1SUQ - chains A and B; structure by X-ray diffraction, 3.00 A resolution.

== Chain A ==
Name: Reverse transcriptase
From: Human immunodeficiency virus 1
Notes: EC 2.7.7.49; fragment: p66 subunit
Reference sequence: P03366 (POL_HV1B1); residues 1-560 here correspond to UniProt positions 168-727 (UniProt number = residue number + 167)
Amino-acid sequence (560 residues; each row starts with the number of its first residue):
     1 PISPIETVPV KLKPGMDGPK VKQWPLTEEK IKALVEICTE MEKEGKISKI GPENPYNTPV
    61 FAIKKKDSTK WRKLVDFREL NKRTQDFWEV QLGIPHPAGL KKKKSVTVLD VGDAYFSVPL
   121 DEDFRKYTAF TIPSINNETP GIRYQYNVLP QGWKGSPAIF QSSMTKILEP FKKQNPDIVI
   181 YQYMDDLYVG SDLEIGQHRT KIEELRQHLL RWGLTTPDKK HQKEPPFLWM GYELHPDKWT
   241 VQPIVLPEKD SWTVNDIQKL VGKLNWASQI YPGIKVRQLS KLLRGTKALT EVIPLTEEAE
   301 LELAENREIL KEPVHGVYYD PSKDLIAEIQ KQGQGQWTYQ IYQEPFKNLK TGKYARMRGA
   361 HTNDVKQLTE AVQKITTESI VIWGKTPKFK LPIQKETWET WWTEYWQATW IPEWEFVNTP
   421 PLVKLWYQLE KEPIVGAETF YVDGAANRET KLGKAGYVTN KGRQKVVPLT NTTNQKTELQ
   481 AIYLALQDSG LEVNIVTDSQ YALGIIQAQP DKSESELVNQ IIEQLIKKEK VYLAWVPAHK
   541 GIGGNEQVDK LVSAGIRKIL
Not modelled in the structure: 553-560
Differences from the reference sequence: engineered mutation Ser280 (Cys447 in P03366)
Bound ions: Mg2+: Asp443, Asp498, Asn545
Small-molecule neighbours: 185 ((6-[4-(aminomethyl)-2,6-dimethylphenoxy]-2-{[4-(aminomethyl)phenyl]amino}-5-bromopyrimidin-4-yl)methanol): Pro95, Leu100, Lys101, Lys103, Val106, Val179, Tyr181, Tyr188, Val189, Gly190, Phe227, Trp229, Leu234, His235, Pro236, Tyr318

== Chain B ==
Name: Reverse transcriptase
From: Human immunodeficiency virus 1
Notes: EC 2.7.7.49; fragment: p51 subunit
Reference sequence: P03366 (POL_HV1B1); residues 1-430 here correspond to UniProt positions 168-597 (UniProt number = residue number + 167)
Amino-acid sequence (430 residues; numbered 1 to 430; the number before each row is that of its first residue):
     1 PISPIETVPV KLKPGMDGPK VKQWPLTEEK IKALVEICTE MEKEGKISKI GPENPYNTPV
    61 FAIKKKDSTK WRKLVDFREL NKRTQDFWEV QLGIPHPAGL KKKKSVTVLD VGDAYFSVPL
   121 DEDFRKYTAF TIPSINNETP GIRYQYNVLP QGWKGSPAIF QSSMTKILEP FKKQNPDIVI
   181 YQYMDDLYVG SDLEIGQHRT KIEELRQHLL RWGLTTPDKK HQKEPPFLWM GYELHPDKWT
   241 VQPIVLPEKD SWTVNDIQKL VGKLNWASQI YPGIKVRQLS KLLRGTKALT EVIPLTEEAE
   301 LELAENREIL KEPVHGVYYD PSKDLIAEIQ KQGQGQWTYQ IYQEPFKNLK TGKYARMRGA
   361 HTNDVKQLTE AVQKITTESI VIWGKTPKFK LPIQKETWET WWTEYWQATW IPEWEFVNTP
   421 PLVKLWYQLE
Not modelled in the structure: 428-430
Differences from the reference sequence: engineered mutation Ser280 (Cys447 in P03366)

== Chain A / chain B interface ==
Contacting residue pairs (85; chain A residue first):
  Val8(A) with Pro52(B); Glu53(B)
  Pro9(A) with Glu53(B)
  Gln85(A) with Glu53(B)
  Asp86(A) with Lys20(B), salt bridge; Pro55(B)
  Phe87(A) with Pro52(B); Pro55(B)
  Trp88(A) with Pro52(B), hydrogen bond (backbone-backbone); Asn54(B); Pro55(B); Tyr56(B); Asn57(B); Arg143(B)
  Gly93(A) with Asn137(B)
  Ile94(A) with Asn137(B)
  Pro95(A) with Asn136(B)
  His96(A) with Asn136(B), hydrogen bond (backbone-side chain)
  Gly99(A) with Glu138(B)
  Ser162(A) with Pro52(B)
  Thr165(A) with Pro140(B)
  Tyr181(A) with Glu138(B)
  Lys366(A) with Gln394(B)
  Glu370(A) with Gln394(B)
  Gln373(A) with Gln394(B); Glu396(B); Thr397(B), hydrogen bond; Thr400(B), hydrogen bond
  Thr376(A) with Trp401(B)
  Ile380(A) with Leu26(B)
  Val381(A) with Pro25(B), hydrophobic; Asn136(B), hydrogen bond (backbone-backbone)
  Ile382(A) with Ile135(B); Asn136(B), hydrogen bond (backbone-side chain)
  Trp383(A) with Ile135(B)
  Gly384(A) with Thr27(B); Glu28(B), hydrogen bond (backbone-backbone); Ile135(B)
  Lys385(A) with Glu28(B), salt bridge
  Trp402(A) with Lys331(B), hydrogen bond (backbone-side chain)
  Tyr405(A) with Lys331(B)
  Trp406(A) with Lys331(B); Val417(B); Asn418(B); Thr419(B); Pro420(B)
  Gln407(A) with Lys331(B); Pro392(B); Ile393(B); Gln394(B), hydrogen bond (side chain-backbone)
  Ala408(A) with Trp337(B), hydrophobic; Asp364(B); Pro392(B), hydrogen bond (backbone-backbone); Ile393(B)
  Thr409(A) with Asp364(B); Val365(B)
  Trp410(A) with Asn363(B); Val365(B), hydrophobic; Trp401(B); Tyr405(B)
  Pro412(A) with Trp401(B), hydrophobic
  Pro433(A) with Asn255(B)
  Ile434(A) with Thr290(B), hydrogen bond (backbone-side chain)
  Val435(A) with Thr290(B), hydrogen bond (backbone-side chain)
  Thr439(A) with Lys287(B); Ala288(B); Leu289(B), hydrogen bond (side chain-backbone)
  Tyr441(A) with Gly285(B); Thr286(B); Lys287(B), hydrogen bond (side chain-backbone); Leu289(B)
  Asn460(A) with Thr286(B); Ala288(B)
  Asn494(A) with Leu289(B)
  Val496(A) with Gln258(B)
  Tyr532(A) with Asn255(B), hydrogen bond; Lys259(B)
  Ala534(A) with Gln258(B)
  Pro537(A) with Asn265(B)
  Lys540(A) with Asn265(B)
  Gly541(A) with Ser280(B)
  Ile542(A) with Leu283(B); Arg284(B); Gly285(B)
  Gly543(A) with Arg284(B), hydrogen bond (backbone-backbone)
Also at the interface, not in a pair above, chain A (59 interface residues in all): Leu100, Ala158, Ile159, Lys172, Thr377, Thr386, Glu432, Gly436, Val458, Thr459, Trp535, Val536
Also at the interface, not in a pair above, chain B (53 interface residues in all): Gly51, Thr131, Thr139, Val254, Arg277, Leu422

== In short ==
59 residues of chain A face 53 of chain B across their interface, with 16 hydrogen bonds and 2 salt bridges.
Polar contacts include Asp86(A)-Lys20(B), Lys385(A)-Glu28(B) and His96(A)-Asn136(B). Bound to chain A:
compound 185. Asp443(A), Asp498(A) and Asn545(A) coordinate Mg2+.
Here chain A is Reverse transcriptase and chain B is Reverse transcriptase, both from Human immunodeficiency
virus 1. Entry 1SUQ (Crystal structure of HIV-1 reverse transcriptase (RT) in complex with janssen-R185545)
was determined by X-ray diffraction, deposited together with 1S6P, 1S6Q, 1S9E, 1S9G and 1SV5.
